Entry 8DK3 (electron microscopy, 3.28 A resolution); this record covers chains A and C of the 5 polymer chains in the assembly.

== Chain A ==
Molecule: JetC
From: Pseudomonas aeruginosa PA14
UniProt: A0A8G4Z850 (A0A8G4Z850_PSEAI); residues 2-1101 here = UniProt positions 2-1101
Sequence (1119 residues; numbered -17 to 1101; the number before each row is that of its first residue; numbers below 1 keep their minus sign (Met-17 is residue -17)):
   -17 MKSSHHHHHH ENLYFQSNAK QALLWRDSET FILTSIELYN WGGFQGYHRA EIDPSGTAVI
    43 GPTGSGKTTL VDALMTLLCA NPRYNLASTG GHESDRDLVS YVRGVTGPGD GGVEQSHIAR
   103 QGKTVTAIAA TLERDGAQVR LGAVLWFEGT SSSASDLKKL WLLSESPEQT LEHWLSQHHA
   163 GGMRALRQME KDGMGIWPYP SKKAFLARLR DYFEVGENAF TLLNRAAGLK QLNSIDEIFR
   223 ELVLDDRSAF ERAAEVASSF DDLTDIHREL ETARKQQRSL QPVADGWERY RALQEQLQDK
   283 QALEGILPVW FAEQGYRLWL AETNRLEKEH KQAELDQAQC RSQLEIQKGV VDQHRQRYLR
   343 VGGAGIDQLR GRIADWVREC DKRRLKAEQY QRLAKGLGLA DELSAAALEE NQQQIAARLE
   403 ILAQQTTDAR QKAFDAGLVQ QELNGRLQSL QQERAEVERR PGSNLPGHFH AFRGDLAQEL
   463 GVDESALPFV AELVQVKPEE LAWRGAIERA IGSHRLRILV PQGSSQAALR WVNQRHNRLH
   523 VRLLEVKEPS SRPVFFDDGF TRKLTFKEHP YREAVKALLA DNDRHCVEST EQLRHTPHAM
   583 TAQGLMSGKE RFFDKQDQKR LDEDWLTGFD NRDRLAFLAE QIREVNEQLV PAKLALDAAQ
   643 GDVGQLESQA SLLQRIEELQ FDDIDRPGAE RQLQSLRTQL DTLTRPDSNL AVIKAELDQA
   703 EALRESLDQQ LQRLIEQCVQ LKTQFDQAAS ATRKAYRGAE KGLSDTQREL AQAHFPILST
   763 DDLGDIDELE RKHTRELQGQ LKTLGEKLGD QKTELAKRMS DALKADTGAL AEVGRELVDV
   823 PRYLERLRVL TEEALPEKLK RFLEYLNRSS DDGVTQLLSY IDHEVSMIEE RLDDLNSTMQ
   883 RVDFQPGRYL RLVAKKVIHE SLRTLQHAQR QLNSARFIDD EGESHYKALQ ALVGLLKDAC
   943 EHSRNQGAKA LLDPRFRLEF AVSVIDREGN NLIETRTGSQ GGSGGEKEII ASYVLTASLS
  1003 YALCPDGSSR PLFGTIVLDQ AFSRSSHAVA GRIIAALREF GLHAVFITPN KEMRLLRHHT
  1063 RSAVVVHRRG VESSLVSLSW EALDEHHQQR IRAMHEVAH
Unresolved in the structure: -17 to 9, 243-855, 918-928, 1089-1101
Construct notes: initiating methionine (-17); expression tag (-16 to 1); conflict Gln1022 (Glu in A0A8G4Z850)
Metal / ion sites: Mg2+: Thr50 (together with ATP-gamma-S)
Small-molecule neighbours:
  - ATP-gamma-S (AGS; phosphothiophosphoric acid-adenylate ester), molecule 1: Pro44, Thr45, Gly46, Ser47, Gly48, Lys49, Thr50, Thr51, Arg78, Ser82, Tyr83, Val87, Thr88, Gly89, Arg1070
  - ATP-gamma-S (AGS), molecule 2: Gly983, Ser985, Gly986, Gly987, Glu988

== Chain C ==
Molecule: JetA
From: Pseudomonas aeruginosa PA14
UniProt: A0A0H2ZJP9 (A0A0H2ZJP9_PSEAB); residues -5 to 499 here correspond to UniProt positions 34-538 (UniProt number = residue number + 39)
Sequence (517 residues; row label = number of the first residue in the row; numbers below 1 keep their minus sign (Met-17 is residue -17)):
   -17 MKSSHHHHHH ENLYFQSNAE ESAQQRSERY VSARSQHPAW LLLASRRAPL VLGCLRTLFE
    43 RAHDGIPMED ALQALSEMLA AYASQELYEI DPDATHLQAG RELREWIKRR LVVEREGRIY
   103 ATDALESAIQ FVDSLDSRIM TSTASRLSVV QREIENLETG LNPSPTGRIA SLRRRIQDLE
   163 HELARVEAGH VDVLDEAQAI EGMREVYNLA TSLRADFRRV EDSWREADRA LRHSIISEQS
   223 HRGEIVDRLL DGQDALLNTP EGRVFESFQQ QLRQSAELEV MRERLRTILR HPAVPKALNR
   283 PQQRELRWLA LRLVRESQAV LQARARSERD VRGFMKTGLA AEHHRVGQLL NDFFNLALSV
   343 DWQRQSERRK PACLPPVGVA ITGVPAIERL RFKTLDDDDA GELDLSLKPA GLEQIDDDFW
   403 DAFDGLDREA LIHDTLAVLV EQGRPVSLGE LASLLPPAHD LETFALWLAM AREAGIEVLT
   463 EERQFVELVD EDEQRWGFNL PYVGLDHEAL KDIDWEL
Unresolved in the structure: -17 to 403, 498-499
Construct notes: initiating methionine (-17); expression tag (-16 to -6); conflict Tyr-4 (Trp35 in A0A0H2ZJP9), Phe-3 (Lys36 in A0A0H2ZJP9), Gln-2 (Val37 in A0A0H2ZJP9), Ser-1 (Ala38 in A0A0H2ZJP9), Asn0 (Ala39 in A0A0H2ZJP9), Ala1 (Met40 in A0A0H2ZJP9)

== How chain A and chain C interact ==
Contacting residue pairs - 5 pairs, chain A then chain C:
  Met1055(A) with Phe405(C), hydrophobic
  Arg1056(A) with Asp406(C)
  Arg1059(A) with Phe405(C)
  Leu1085(A) with Phe405(C), hydrophobic
  Asp1086(A) with Phe405(C)
Also at the interface, not in a pair above, chain A (6 interface residues in all): His1029
Also at the interface, not in a pair above, chain C (4 interface residues in all): Ala404, Arg410

== In short ==
The interface between chain A and chain C involves 6 residues on one side and 4 on the other. Ligands of chain
A: ATP-gamma-S.
Chain A is JetC and chain C is JetA, both from Pseudomonas aeruginosa PA14; the structure, CryoEM structure of
Pseudomonas aeruginosa PA14 JetC ATPase domain bound to DNA and cWHD domain of ..., was determined by electron
microscopy, deposited together with 7TIL, 8DK1 and 8DK2.
